2C8R - chains A and B; structure by X-ray diffraction, 1.50 A resolution.

Chain A:
Name: Insulin A chain
From: Homo sapiens
UniProt: P01308 (INS_HUMAN); residues 1-21 here correspond to UniProt positions 90-110 (UniProt number = residue number + 89)
Sequence (21 residues; numbered 1 to 21; the number before each row is that of its first residue):
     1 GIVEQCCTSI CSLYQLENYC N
Disulfides: Cys6-Cys11

Chain B:
Name: Insulin B chain
From: Homo sapiens
UniProt: P01308 (INS_HUMAN); residues 1-29 here correspond to UniProt positions 25-53 (UniProt number = residue number + 24)
Sequence (29 residues; row label = number of the first residue in the row):
     1 FVNQHLCGSH LVEALYLVCG ERGFFYTPK
Disordered / not traced: 29

How chain A and chain B interact:
Inter-chain disulfides: Cys7(A)-Cys7(B), Cys20(A)-Cys19(B)
Contacting residue pairs (38):
  Ile2(A) - Leu11(B)  hydrophobic
  Ile2(A) - Leu15(B)  hydrophobic
  Val3(A) - Pro28(B)  hydrophobic
  Cys6(A) - Gln4(B)
  Cys6(A) - His5(B)
  Cys6(A) - Leu6(B)  hydrogen bond (backbone-backbone)
  Cys6(A) - Leu11(B)  hydrophobic
  Cys7(A) - His5(B)
  Cys7(A) - Leu6(B)
  Cys7(A) - Cys7(B)  disulfide
  Thr8(A) - His5(B)
  Ser9(A) - His5(B)
  Ile10(A) - Asn3(B)
  Ile10(A) - Gln4(B)
  Ile10(A) - His5(B)
  Cys11(A) - Val2(B)
  Cys11(A) - Asn3(B)
  Cys11(A) - Gln4(B)  hydrogen bond (backbone-backbone)
  Cys11(A) - Leu6(B)  hydrophobic
  Ser12(A) - Val2(B)
  Ser12(A) - Asn3(B)
  Leu13(A) - Val18(B)  hydrophobic
  Leu16(A) - Val2(B)  hydrophobic
  Leu16(A) - Leu11(B)  hydrophobic
  Leu16(A) - Leu15(B)
  Glu17(A) - Val18(B)
  Glu17(A) - Arg22(B)  salt bridge
  Asn18(A) - Phe25(B)
  Tyr19(A) - Leu15(B)  hydrophobic
  Tyr19(A) - Phe24(B)
  Tyr19(A) - Phe25(B)  hydrogen bond (backbone-backbone)
  Cys20(A) - Cys19(B)  disulfide
  Cys20(A) - Arg22(B)
  Cys20(A) - Gly23(B)
  Asn21(A) - Arg22(B)  hydrogen bond (side chain-backbone)
  Asn21(A) - Gly23(B)  hydrogen bond (backbone-backbone)
  Asn21(A) - Phe24(B)
  Asn21(A) - Phe25(B)
Interface residues without a listed pair, chain B (18 interface residues in all): Ala14, Tyr26, Thr27

Summary:
The interface between chain A and chain B involves 16 residues on one side and 18 on the other; the contacts
include 2 disulfide bonds, 5 hydrogen bonds and 1 salt bridge. Among the polar pairs are Glu17(A)-Arg22(B),
Asn21(A)-Arg22(B) and Cys6(A)-Leu6(B).
Chain A is Insulin A chain and chain B is Insulin B chain, both from Homo sapiens; the structure,
insuline(60sec) and UV laser excited fluorescence, was determined by X-ray diffraction together with 2C8O,
2C8P and 2C8Q from the same study.
